PDB entry 8PHQ | electron microscopy, 2.69 A resolution | chains AK and AO of the 78 polymer chains in the assembly

# Chain AK
Name: Major capsid protein
From: Borreliella burgdorferi B31
Amino-acid sequence (319 residues; numbered 1 to 319; the number before each row is that of its first residue):
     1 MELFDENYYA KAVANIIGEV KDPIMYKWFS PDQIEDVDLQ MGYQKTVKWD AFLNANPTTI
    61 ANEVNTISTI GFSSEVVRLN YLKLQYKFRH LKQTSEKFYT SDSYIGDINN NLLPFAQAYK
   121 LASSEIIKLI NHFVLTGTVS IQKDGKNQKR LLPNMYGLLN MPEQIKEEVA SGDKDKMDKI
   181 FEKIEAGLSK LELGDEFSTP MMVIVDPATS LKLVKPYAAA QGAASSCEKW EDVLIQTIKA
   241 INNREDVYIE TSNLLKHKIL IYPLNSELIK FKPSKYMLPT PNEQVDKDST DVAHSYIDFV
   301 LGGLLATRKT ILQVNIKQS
Not modelled in the structure: 1-2, 219-222

# Chain AO
Name: Decorator protein P05
From: Borreliella burgdorferi B31
Amino-acid sequence (190 residues; row label = number of the first residue in the row; note: 2 numbers in that range are skipped by the numbering (no residue carries them; nothing is unmodelled there)):
     1 MGDTTQLVKE YQEKRSKLEK FMKNPQHDAS LLSNSNEFRD KNVEFFASGG TRTSKFDKLE
    61 NHPFLGYPYK RGVKRVIQ
    81 EAQDNQSHYE PHVEAGGGED LYGICIDIDE FSKTATIVPI TNNFEGYLVA KDSTVKVKDK
   141 LIFNKDGALE KVTGAPNKAT INATALTDAK QISNEVYLVK VAVFGNKAMS RN
Not modelled in the structure: 1-21, 81-87, 153-157, 188-192

# Chain AK / chain AO interface
Contacting residue pairs - 27 pairs, chain AK then chain AO:
  Lys87(AK) - Thr53(AO)  hydrogen bond (side chain-backbone)
  Arg89(AK) - Asp107(AO)  salt bridge
  Ile108(AK) - Asn24(AO)
  Ile108(AK) - His27(AO)
  Asn109(AK) - Lys23(AO)
  Asn109(AK) - Asn24(AO)  hydrogen bond (backbone-side chain)
  Asn110(AK) - Lys23(AO)  hydrogen bond
  Asn110(AK) - Ile108(AO)
  Asn111(AK) - Asn24(AO)
  Asn111(AK) - Phe46(AO)
  Glu125(AK) - Phe38(AO)
  Glu125(AK) - Lys41(AO)  salt bridge
  Lys128(AK) - Ser35(AO)  hydrogen bond (side chain-backbone)
  Lys128(AK) - Asn36(AO)  hydrogen bond (side chain-backbone)
  Lys128(AK) - Phe38(AO)
  Leu129(AK) - Phe38(AO)  hydrophobic
  His132(AK) - Phe38(AO)
  His132(AK) - Arg39(AO)
  Ile141(AK) - Arg39(AO)
  Ile141(AK) - Asp40(AO)  hydrogen bond (backbone-backbone)
  Gln142(AK) - Arg39(AO)
  Gln142(AK) - Asp40(AO)
  Lys143(AK) - Arg39(AO)
  Lys143(AK) - Asp40(AO)  hydrogen bond (backbone-side chain)
  Leu254(AK) - Arg39(AO)
  Gln284(AK) - Lys55(AO)
  Asp286(AK) - Lys55(AO)  salt bridge
Other interface residues (no listed pair), chain AK (18 interface residues in all): Ser140, Asn253
Other interface residues (no listed pair), chain AO (19 interface residues in all): Glu37, Asn42, Ser48, Ser54, Asp109

# In short
18 residues of chain AK and 19 residues of chain AO are in contact, with 7 hydrogen bonds and 3 salt bridges.
Among the polar pairs are Arg89(AK)-Asp107(AO), Glu125(AK)-Lys41(AO) and Asp286(AK)-Lys55(AO).
Chain AK is Major capsid protein and chain AO is Decorator protein P05, both from Borreliella burgdorferi B31;
the structure, Top cap of the Borrelia bacteriophage BB1 procapsid, fivefold-symmetrized outer shell, was
determined by electron microscopy (same publication as 8PHP, 8PHR and 8PHS).
